Entry 8HH8 (electron microscopy, 2.80 A resolution); this record covers chains A and G of the 7 polymer chains in the assembly.

# Chain A
Name: ATP synthase subunit alpha
Source organism: Bacillus sp. PS3
Notes: EC 7.1.2.2
UniProt: A0A0M3VGF9 (A0A0M3VGF9_BACP3); numbering as in UniProt (aligned over 2-502)
Amino-acid sequence (501 residues; each row starts with the number of its first residue):
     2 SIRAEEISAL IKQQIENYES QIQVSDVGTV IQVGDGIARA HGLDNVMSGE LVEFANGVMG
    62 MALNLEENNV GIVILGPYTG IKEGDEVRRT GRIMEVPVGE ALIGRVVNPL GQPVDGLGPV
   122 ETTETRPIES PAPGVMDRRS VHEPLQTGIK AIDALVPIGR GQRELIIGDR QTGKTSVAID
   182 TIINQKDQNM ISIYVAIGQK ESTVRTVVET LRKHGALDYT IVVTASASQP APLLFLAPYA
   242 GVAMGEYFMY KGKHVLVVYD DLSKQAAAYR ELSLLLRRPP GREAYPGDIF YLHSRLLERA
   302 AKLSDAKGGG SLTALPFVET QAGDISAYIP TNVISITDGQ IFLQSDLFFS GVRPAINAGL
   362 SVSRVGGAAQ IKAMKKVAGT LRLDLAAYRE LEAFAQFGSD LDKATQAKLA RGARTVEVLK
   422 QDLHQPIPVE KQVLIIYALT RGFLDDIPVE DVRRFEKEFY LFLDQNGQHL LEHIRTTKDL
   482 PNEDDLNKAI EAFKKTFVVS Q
Unresolved in the structure: 2-23, 502
Sequence notes: conflict Pro132 (Arg in A0A0M3VGF9), Ser193 (Cys in A0A0M3VGF9), Phe463 (Trp in A0A0M3VGF9)
Bound ions: Mg2+: Thr176 (together with ATP)
Residues lining bound ligands: ATP (adenosine-5'-triphosphate): Asp170, Arg171, Gln172, Thr173, Gly174, Lys175, Thr176, Ser177, Glu320, Phe349, Arg354, Pro355, Gln422, Asp423, Leu424

# Chain G
Name: ATP synthase gamma chain
Source organism: Bacillus sp. PS3
UniProt: A0A0M4TPJ7 (A0A0M4TPJ7_BACP3); residue numbers follow UniProt; this construct covers 2-285
Amino-acid sequence (284 residues; row label = number of the first residue in the row):
     2 ASLRDIKTRI NATKKTSQIT KAMEMVSTSK LNRAEQNAKS FVPYMEKIQE VVANVALGAG
    62 GASHPMLVSR PVKKTGYLVI TSDRGLAGAY NSNVLRLVYQ TIQKRHASPD EYAIIVIGRV
   122 GLSFFRKRNM PVILDITRLP DQPSFADIKE IARKTVGLFA DGTFDELYMY YNHYVSAIQQ
   182 EVTERKLLPL TDLAENKQRT VYEFEPSQEE ILDVLLPQYA ESLIYGALLD AKASEHAARM
   242 TAMKNATDNA NELIRTLTLS YNRARQAAIT QEITEIVAGA NALQ
Unresolved in the structure: 285

# How chain A and chain G interact
Pairs across the interface - 8 pairs, chain A then chain G:
  Arg278(A) with Leu284(G)
  Gly282(A) with Ile274(G)
  Arg283(A) with Ile274(G)
  Ala285(A) with Ile277(G)
  Phe395(A) with Met26(G), hydrophobic
  Phe398(A) with Ala23(G), hydrophobic; Met24(G), hydrophobic; Val27(G), hydrophobic
Also at the interface, not in a pair above, chain A (10 interface residues in all): Pro281, Glu284, Ala394, Gly399
Also at the interface, not in a pair above, chain G (11 interface residues in all): Gln19, Ile20, Ile270, Ala281

# Overview
10 residues of chain A and 11 residues of chain G are in contact. Bound to chain A: ATP.
Chain A is ATP synthase subunit alpha and chain G is ATP synthase gamma chain, both from Bacillus sp. PS3; the
structure, F1 domain of FoF1-ATPase from Bacillus PS3,post-hyd,lowATP, was determined by electron microscopy
(same publication as 8HH1, 8HH2, 8HH3, 8HH4, 8HH5, 8HH6 and 5 further entries).
